6S8R - chains A and B; structure by X-ray diffraction, 2.41 A resolution.

== Chain A ==
Name: ATP-dependent RNA helicase me31b
Organism: Drosophila melanogaster
Notes: EC 3.6.4.13
Reference sequence: P23128 (DDX6_DROME); numbering as in UniProt (aligned over 264-431)
Chain sequence (172 residues; row label = number of the first residue in the row):
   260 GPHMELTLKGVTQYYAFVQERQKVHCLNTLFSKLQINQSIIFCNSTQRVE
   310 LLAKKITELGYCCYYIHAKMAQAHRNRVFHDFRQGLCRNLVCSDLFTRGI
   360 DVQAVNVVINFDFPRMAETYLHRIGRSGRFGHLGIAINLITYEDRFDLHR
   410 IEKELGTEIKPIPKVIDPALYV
Disordered / not traced: 260-264
Cystine bridges: C321-C346
Construct notes: expression tag (260-263)
UniProt features mapped onto this chain:
  - mutagenesis: Q281 (Q281A: Abolishes interaction with Edc3; when associated with A-284; A-288 and A-292), H284 (H284A: Abolishes interaction with Edc3; when associated with A-281; A-288 and A-292), C285 (C285A: In CL-AA; reduced interaction with Gyf and Patr-1 but has no effect on interaction with 4E-T; when associated with A-289), T288 (T288A: Abolishes interaction with Edc3; when associated with A-281; A-284 and A-292), L289 (L289A: In CL-AA; reduced interaction with Gyf and Patr-1 but has no effect on interaction with 4E-T; when associated with A-285), K292 (K292A: Abolishes interaction with Edc3; when associated with A-281; A-284 and A-288), L310 (L310A: In LK-AA; reduced interaction with Gyf, Patr-1 and 4E-T; when associated with A-314), K314 (K314A: In LK-AA; reduced interaction with Gyf, Patr-1 and 4E-T; when associated with A-310)

== Chain B ==
Name: GIGYF family protein CG11148
Organism: Drosophila melanogaster
Reference sequence: Q7KQM6 (GGYF1_DROME); residue numbers follow UniProt; this construct covers 343-369
Chain sequence (27 residues; row label = number of the first residue in the row):
   343 DENLPEWAIENPSKLGGSFDASGAFHG
What the authors report for this chain:
  - contacts within the chain: D362-H368 (hydrogen bond)

== How chain A and chain B interact ==
Contacting residue pairs (40; chain A residue first):
  A275(A) - F361(B)  hydrophobic
  A275(A) - G365(B)
  F276(A) - G365(B)  hydrogen bond (backbone-backbone)
  F276(A) - A366(B)
  F276(A) - F367(B)  hydrogen bond (backbone-backbone)
  E279(A) - E348(B)
  E279(A) - W349(B)
  R280(A) - E348(B)
  R280(A) - W349(B)
  R280(A) - E352(B)
  Q281(A) - F367(B)
  Q281(A) - G369(B)
  V283(A) - W349(B)  hydrophobic
  V283(A) - P354(B)  hydrophobic
  H284(A) - K356(B)
  H284(A) - G358(B)  hydrogen bond (side chain-backbone)
  H284(A) - F367(B)
  H284(A) - G369(B)
  C285(A) - F361(B)  hydrophobic
  C285(A) - F367(B)  hydrophobic
  T288(A) - G358(B)
  T288(A) - G359(B)
  T288(A) - F367(B)
  L289(A) - F361(B)  hydrophobic
  T305(A) - E344(B)
  Q306(A) - E344(B)
  Q306(A) - N345(B)  hydrogen bond (side chain-backbone)
  R307(A) - P347(B)
  R307(A) - W349(B)
  L310(A) - P347(B)
  L311(A) - W349(B)
  K314(A) - W349(B)
  K314(A) - A350(B)  hydrogen bond (side chain-backbone)
  K314(A) - P354(B)
  E317(A) - P354(B)
  L318(A) - P354(B)
  F370(A) - W349(B)
  I421(A) - F361(B)  hydrophobic
  K423(A) - F361(B)  hydrogen bond (side chain-backbone)
  K423(A) - D362(B)
Other interface residues (no listed pair), chain A (26 interface residues in all): Y274, V277, K282, S304, P420
Other interface residues (no listed pair), chain B (23 interface residues in all): I351, S355, L357, S360, A363, S364
The authors on this interface:
  - pairs named by the authors: A275(A)-F361(B) (hydrophobic contact), F276(A)-G365(B) (backbone contact), F276(A)-F367(B) (backbone contact), V283(A)-W349(B) (hydrophobic contact), C285(A)-F367(B) (hydrophobic contact), L311(A)-W349(B) (hydrophobic contact), F370(A)-W349(B) (hydrophobic contact), K423(A)-F361(B) (hydrogen bond)
  - interface residues, chain A: A275(A), H284(A), C285(A), L289(A), Q306(A), K314(A)
  - interface residues, chain B: W349(B), A350(B), F361(B), F367(B)
  - hot spots on chain B (mutagenesis) - W349A: abolished binding to ATP-dependent RNA helicase me31b (chain A)

== In short ==
The interface between chain A and chain B involves 26 residues on one side and 23 on the other; the contacts
include 6 hydrogen bonds. Polar contacts include H284(A)-G358(B), Q306(A)-N345(B) and K314(A)-A350(B). The
authors report hydrophobic contacts between A275(A) and F361(B), V283(A) and W349(B) and C285(A) and F367(B)
among others; backbone contacts between F276(A) and G365(B) and F276(A) and F367(B); a hydrogen bond between
K423(A) and F361(B). From the paper: W349A of chain B abolishes binding to ATP-dependent RNA helicase me31b
(chain A); interface residues A275(A), H284(A) and W349(B) among others.
Chain A is ATP-dependent RNA helicase me31b and chain B is GIGYF family protein CG11148, both from Drosophila
melanogaster; the structure, D. melanogaster RNA helicase Me31B in complex with GIGYF, was determined by X-ray
diffraction, deposited together with 6S8S.
